PDB entry 7KXY | electron microscopy, 4.40 A resolution (low resolution: residue-level contacts below are approximate; hydrogen-bond / salt-bridge calls are withheld) | chains A and B

[Chain A]
Name: Coagulation factor Va
Organism: Homo sapiens
UniProtKB: P12259 (FA5_HUMAN); residues 1-709 here correspond to UniProt positions 29-737 (UniProt number = residue number + 28)
Amino-acid sequence (709 residues; each row starts with the number of its first residue):
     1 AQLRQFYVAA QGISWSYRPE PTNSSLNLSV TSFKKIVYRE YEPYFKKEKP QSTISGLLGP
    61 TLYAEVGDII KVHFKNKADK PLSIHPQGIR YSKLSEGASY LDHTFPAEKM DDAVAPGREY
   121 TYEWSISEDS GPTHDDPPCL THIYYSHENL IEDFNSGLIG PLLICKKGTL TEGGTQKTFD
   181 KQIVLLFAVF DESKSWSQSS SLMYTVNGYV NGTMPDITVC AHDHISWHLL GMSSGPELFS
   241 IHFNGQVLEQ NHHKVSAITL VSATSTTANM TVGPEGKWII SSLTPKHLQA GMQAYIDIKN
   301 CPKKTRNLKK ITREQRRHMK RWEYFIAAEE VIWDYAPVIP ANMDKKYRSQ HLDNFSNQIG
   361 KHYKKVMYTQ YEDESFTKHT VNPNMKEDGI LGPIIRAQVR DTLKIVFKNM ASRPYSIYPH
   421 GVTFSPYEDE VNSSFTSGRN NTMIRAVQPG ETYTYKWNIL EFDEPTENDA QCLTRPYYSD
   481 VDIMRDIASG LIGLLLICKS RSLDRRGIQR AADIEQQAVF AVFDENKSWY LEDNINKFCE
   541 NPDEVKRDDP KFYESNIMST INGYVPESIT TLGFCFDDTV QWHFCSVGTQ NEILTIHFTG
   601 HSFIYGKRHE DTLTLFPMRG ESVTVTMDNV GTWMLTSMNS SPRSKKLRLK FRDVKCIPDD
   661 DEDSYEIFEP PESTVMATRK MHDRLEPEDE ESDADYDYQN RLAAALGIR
Not modelled in the structure: 21-28, 47-51, 102-110, 342-358, 397-400, 453-462, 508-512, 527-534, 655-709
Cystine bridges: Cys139-Cys165, Cys220-Cys301, Cys472-Cys498
Reported in the primary citation:
  - conformationally variable residues (order/disorder transition): Arg306, Arg506, Val654 to Arg709
  - disease-associated variants - R506Q: decreased catalytic activity on APC (proposed by the authors, not directly observed)

[Chain B]
Name: Coagulation factor Va
Organism: Homo sapiens
UniProtKB: P12259 (FA5_HUMAN); residues 1546-2196 here correspond to UniProt positions 1574-2224 (UniProt number = residue number + 28)
Amino-acid sequence (651 residues; row label = number of the first residue in the row):
  1546 SNNGNRRNYY IAAEEISWDY SEFVQRETDI EDSDDIPEDT TYKKVVFRKY LDSTFTKRDP
  1606 RGEYEEHLGI LGPIIRAEVD DVIQVRFKNL ASRPYSLHAH GLSYEKSSEG KTYEDDSPEW
  1666 FKEDNAVQPN SSYTYVWHAT ERSGPESPGS ACRAWAYYSA VNPEKDIHSG LIGPLLICQK
  1726 GILHKDSNMP MDMREFVLLF MTFDEKKSWY YEKKSRSSWR LTSSEMKKSH EFHAINGMIY
  1786 SLPGLKMYEQ EWVRLHLLNI GGSQDIHVVH FHGQTLLENG NKQHQLGVWP LLPGSFKTLE
  1846 MKASKPGWWL LNTEVGENQR AGMQTPFLIM DRDCRMPMGL STGIISDSQI KASEFLGYWE
  1906 PRLARLNNGG SYNAWSVEKL AAEFASKPWI QVDMQKEVII TGIQTQGAKH YLKSCYTTEF
  1966 YVAYSSNQIN WQIFKGNSTR NVMYFNGNSD ASTIKENQFD PPIVARYIRI SPTRAYNRPT
  2026 LRLELQGCEV NGCSTPLGME NGKIENKQIT ASSFKKSWWG DYWEPFRARL NAQGRVNAWQ
  2086 AKANNNKQWL EIDLLKIKKI TAIITQGCKS LSSEMYVKSY TIHYSEQGVE WKPYRLKSSM
  2146 VDKIFEGNTN TKGHVKNFFN PPIISRFIRV IPKTWNQSIA LRLELFGCDI Y
Not modelled in the structure: 1567-1590, 1763-1775, 2060-2071, 2142-2150
Cystine bridges: Cys1697-Cys1723, Cys1879-Cys2033, Cys2038-Cys2193
Reported in the primary citation:
  - conformationally variable residues: Trp2063, Trp2064
  - post-translational modification sites: Asn2181 (citing earlier work)
  - disease-associated variants - A2086D: decreased binding to phospholipid membranes (citing earlier work)

[Interface between chain A and chain B]
Contacting residue pairs (89; chain A residue first):
  Ile69(A) with Tyr2196(B)
  His85(A) with His1817(B)
  Gln87(A) with His1815(B)
  Ile89(A) with Phe1816(B); His1817(B); Gly1818(B); Thr1820(B)
  Tyr91(A) with His1817(B)
  Ser92(A) with Lys1850(B); Trp1854(B); Tyr2196(B)
  Lys93(A) with Pro1851(B); Gly1852(B); Trp1853(B); Trp1854(B)
  Leu94(A) with Ile2169(B); Ile2195(B)
  Glu96(A) with Trp1853(B); Trp1854(B)
  Ala98(A) with Leu1855(B)
  Ser99(A) with Leu1855(B)
  Tyr100(A) with Trp1853(B); Leu1855(B)
  Glu123(A) with Tyr2196(B)
  Asp129(A) with Thr1820(B)
  Gly131(A) with Gln1830(B)
  Asp135(A) with Lys1827(B); Gln1828(B)
  Asp136(A) with Gln1828(B); Gln1830(B); Leu1831(B)
  Leu140(A) with Gln1830(B); Leu1831(B)
  His142(A) with Leu1831(B)
  Tyr145(A) with Glu1859(B)
  His147(A) with His1815(B); His1817(B); Asn1857(B)
  Leu150(A) with Gln1864(B)
  Ile151(A) with Glu1862(B); Arg1865(B)
  Lys194(A) with Glu1862(B)
  Ser233(A) with Glu1859(B)
  Ser234(A) with Gly1861(B)
  Leu238(A) with Ile1811(B)
  His252(A) with Gln1828(B)
  His253(A) with Asn1826(B)
  Val261(A) with Pro1835(B)
  Ser262(A) with Val1813(B); Pro1835(B)
  Ala263(A) with Val1813(B); Val1833(B)
  Thr264(A) with Leu1831(B); Val1833(B); Pro1835(B)
  Ser265(A) with Leu1831(B)
  Asn468(A) with Asn1826(B)
  Ile593(A) with Ile1811(B)
  His597(A) with His1645(B); Tyr1703(B)
  Ser602(A) with Gly1646(B); Ser1688(B)
  Lys607(A) with Glu1691(B); Ser1692(B)
  Arg608(A) with Glu1691(B); Ser1692(B); Gly1694(B); Ser1695(B); Gly1825(B); Asn1826(B)
  His609(A) with Arg1687(B); Glu1691(B); Trp1700(B)
  Glu610(A) with Trp1700(B)
  Asp611(A) with His1645(B); Gly1646(B); Trp1700(B)
  Thr612(A) with Gly1839(B)
  Thr614(A) with Leu1837(B); Pro1838(B)
  Thr626(A) with Arg1687(B)
  Asp628(A) with Arg1687(B)
  Thr632(A) with Lys1651(B)
  Met634(A) with Tyr1658(B)
  Met638(A) with Ile1805(B); Gly1806(B); Ser1808(B)
  Ser640(A) with Gln1809(B)
  Arg652(A) with Asp1661(B)
Interface residues without a listed pair, chain A (65 interface residues in all): Arg90, Leu101, Ser125, Pro132, Gly235, Asn251, Ala341, Glu592, Thr595, Phe598, Gly600, His601, Asn639
Interface residues without a listed pair, chain B (59 interface residues in all): His1643, Leu1647, Tyr1649, Glu1659, Val1814, His1829, Ser1840, Phe1841, Gln1869

[Overview]
The interface between chain A and chain B involves 65 residues on one side and 59 on the other. The paper
reports that R506Q of chain A reduces catalytic activity on APC; a modification site at Asn2181(B).
Here chain A is Coagulation factor Va and chain B is Coagulation factor Va, both from Homo sapiens. Entry 7KXY
(Cryo-EM structure of human Factor Va at 4.4 Angstrom resolution) was determined by electron microscopy
together with 7KVF and 7KVE from the same study.
